Entry 4JVQ (X-ray diffraction, 2.40 A resolution); this record covers chain A.

# Chain A
Protein: Genome polyprotein
Source organism: Hepatitis C virus
Notes: EC 3.4.22.-, 3.4.21.98, 3.6.1.15, 3.6.4.13, 2.7.7.48; fragment: rna-directed rna polymerase
UniProt: O92972 (POLG_HCVJ4); residues 1-570 here correspond to UniProt positions 2420-2989 (UniProt number = residue number + 2419)
Amino-acid sequence (576 residues; each row starts with the number of its first residue):
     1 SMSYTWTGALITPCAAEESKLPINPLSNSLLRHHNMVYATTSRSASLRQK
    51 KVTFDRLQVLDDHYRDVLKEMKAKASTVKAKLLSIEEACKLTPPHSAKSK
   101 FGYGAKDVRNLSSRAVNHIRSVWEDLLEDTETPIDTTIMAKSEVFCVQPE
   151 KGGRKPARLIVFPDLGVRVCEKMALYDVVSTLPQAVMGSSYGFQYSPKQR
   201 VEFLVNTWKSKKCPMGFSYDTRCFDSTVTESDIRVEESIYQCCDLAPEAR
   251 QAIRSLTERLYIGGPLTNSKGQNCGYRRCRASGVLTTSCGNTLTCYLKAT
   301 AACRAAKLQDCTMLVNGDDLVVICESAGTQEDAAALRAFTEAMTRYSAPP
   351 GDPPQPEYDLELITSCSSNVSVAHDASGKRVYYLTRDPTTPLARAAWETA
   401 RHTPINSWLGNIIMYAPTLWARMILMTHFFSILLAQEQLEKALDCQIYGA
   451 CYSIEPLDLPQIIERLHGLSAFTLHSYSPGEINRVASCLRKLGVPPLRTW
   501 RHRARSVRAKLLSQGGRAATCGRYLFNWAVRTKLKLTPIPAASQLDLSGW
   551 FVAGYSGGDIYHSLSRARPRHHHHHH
Disordered / not traced: 150-152, 564-576
Differences from the reference sequence: expression tag (571-576)
UniProt features mapped onto this chain:
  - binding site (Mg(2+)): Asp220, Asp318, Asp319
  - modified residue (Phosphoserine): Ser29, Ser42
Metal / ion sites: Mg2+ site 1 near Gln194 (its only coordinating residue here); Mg2+ site 2: Asp220, Thr221
Residues lining bound ligands: 1ML (5-{4-[(4-methoxybenzoyl)amino]phenoxy}-2-{[(trans-4-methylcyclohexyl)carbonyl](propan-2-yl)amino}benzoic acid): Leu419, Arg422, Met423, Leu474, His475, Ser476, Tyr477, Ile482, Ala486, Leu489, Arg490, Val494, Pro495, Pro496, Leu497, Trp528

# In short
Bound to chain A: compound 1ML. Asp220 and Thr221 form the Mg2+ site 2. Curated annotation (UniProt) lists 3
Mg2+-binding residues.
Chain A is Genome polyprotein (Hepatitis C virus); the structure, Crystal structure of hcv ns5b polymerase in
complex with compound 9, was determined by X-ray diffraction together with 4JMU from the same study.
